Entry 5MQC (X-ray diffraction, 3.40 A resolution); this record covers chains A and C of the 3 polymer chains in the assembly.

[Chain A]
Name: VP1
Source organism: Black queen cell virus
UniProtKB: Q9J7C2 (Q9J7C2_9VIRU); residues 1-280 here correspond to UniProt positions 574-853 (UniProt number = residue number + 573)
Chain sequence (280 residues; each row starts with the number of its first residue):
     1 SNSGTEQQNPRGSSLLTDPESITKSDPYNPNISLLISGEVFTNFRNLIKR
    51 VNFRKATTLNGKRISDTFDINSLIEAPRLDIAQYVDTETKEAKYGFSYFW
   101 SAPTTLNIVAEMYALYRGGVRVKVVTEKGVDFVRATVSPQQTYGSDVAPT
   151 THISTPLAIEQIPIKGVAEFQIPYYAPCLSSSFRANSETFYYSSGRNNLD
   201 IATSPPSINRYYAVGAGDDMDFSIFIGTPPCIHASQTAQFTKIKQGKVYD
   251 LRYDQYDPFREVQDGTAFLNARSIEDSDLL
Construct notes: conflict S207 (Thr780 in Q9J7C2), I208 (Val781 in Q9J7C2)
From the paper describing this entry:
  - catalytic residues: D218 to M220 (proposed by the authors, not directly observed)

[Chain C]
Name: VP3
Source organism: Black queen cell virus
UniProtKB: Q9J7C2 (Q9J7C2_9VIRU); residues 1-267 here correspond to UniProt positions 307-573 (UniProt number = residue number + 306)
Chain sequence (267 residues; row label = number of the first residue in the row):
     1 SKPLLPIANPTVLRPANTFAITDTNDMSHSLALSNDTNVPFVKALDGSGL
    51 DEMSFDYLKKIPQFIQSKFFTTTTKPQEVLFQTKVMPHYFVPGGDVTVAM
   101 DKDITRTIWQPSHLAYITSMFKYWTGSLVYTFKFVKTDYHSGRVEVSFHP
   151 FSDYTTGTYSDYTYRIIVDLREKSEFSVTIPFISPVPYKRISRPDWDKPY
   201 SKYAHASTGTLVLKALTSLKATNTVVSNSVEILIEVNAGDDFNVIAPIEN
   251 IFFPFSLSPGRKGMVAQ
Unresolved in the structure: 261-267
Construct notes: conflict A8 (Thr314 in Q9J7C2), G93 (Ala399 in Q9J7C2), I104 (Lys410 in Q9J7C2), V146 (Ile452 in Q9J7C2), T156 (Ala462 in Q9J7C2), G157 (Asn463 in Q9J7C2), T158 (Ser464 in Q9J7C2)

[Interface between chain A and chain C]
Residue-residue contacts (204; chain A residue first):
  N2(A) - I166(C)
  N2(A) - F176(C)
  N2(A) - S177(C)  hydrogen bond (backbone-backbone)
  N2(A) - V178(C)
  S3(A) - V168(C)
  S3(A) - K173(C)  hydrogen bond
  S3(A) - E175(C)
  S3(A) - F176(C)
  G4(A) - K173(C)
  G4(A) - S174(C)  hydrogen bond (backbone-backbone)
  G4(A) - E175(C)  hydrogen bond (backbone-backbone)
  T5(A) - E172(C)
  T5(A) - S174(C)
  Q7(A) - E175(C)
  Q8(A) - E175(C)  hydrogen bond (backbone-side chain)
  N9(A) - V129(C)
  N9(A) - T131(C)  hydrogen bond
  N9(A) - S177(C)
  N9(A) - N237(C)
  R11(A) - Y57(C)  hydrogen bond
  R11(A) - I61(C)
  S14(A) - K60(C)
  S14(A) - N237(C)  hydrogen bond
  L15(A) - Y57(C)  hydrophobic
  L15(A) - K60(C)
  D18(A) - K60(C)  salt bridge
  D18(A) - T179(C)
  D18(A) - G239(C)
  D18(A) - D240(C)  hydrogen bond (side chain-backbone)
  P19(A) - V129(C)
  P19(A) - S177(C)
  P19(A) - T179(C)  hydrogen bond (backbone-side chain)
  E20(A) - V178(C)
  E20(A) - T179(C)  hydrogen bond (backbone-backbone)
  S21(A) - T179(C)
  S21(A) - P181(C)
  I22(A) - V146(C)
  I22(A) - Y164(C)
  I22(A) - T179(C)  hydrogen bond (backbone-backbone)
  I22(A) - I180(C)  hydrophobic
  I22(A) - P181(C)
  T23(A) - Y164(C)
  P27(A) - P181(C)
  Y28(A) - S127(C)
  Y28(A) - D240(C)
  Y28(A) - D241(C)
  N29(A) - F182(C)  hydrogen bond (side chain-backbone)
  N29(A) - D241(C)  hydrogen bond (backbone-side chain)
  N31(A) - N243(C)  hydrogen bond
  I32(A) - P187(C)  hydrophobic
  I32(A) - Y188(C)
  S33(A) - Y188(C)  hydrogen bond (backbone-side chain)
  S33(A) - N243(C)
  S33(A) - I245(C)
  I36(A) - P187(C)  hydrophobic
  I36(A) - Y188(C)  hydrophobic
  S37(A) - I245(C)
  E39(A) - P247(C)
  F41(A) - F55(C)  hydrophobic
  F41(A) - F121(C)  hydrophobic
  F41(A) - V244(C)
  T42(A) - S54(C)
  T42(A) - F55(C)  hydrogen bond (backbone-backbone)
  N43(A) - D51(C)  hydrogen bond
  N43(A) - M53(C)
  N43(A) - S54(C)  hydrogen bond (side chain-backbone)
  F44(A) - M53(C)  hydrogen bond (backbone-backbone)
  F44(A) - L58(C)  hydrophobic
  F44(A) - I117(C)  hydrophobic
  F44(A) - M120(C)  hydrophobic
  R45(A) - F41(C)
  R45(A) - D51(C)  salt bridge
  R45(A) - M53(C)
  N46(A) - T22(C)  hydrogen bond (backbone-side chain)
  L47(A) - T22(C)
  L47(A) - F121(C)  hydrophobic
  K49(A) - T22(C)
  R50(A) - F19(C)
  R50(A) - A20(C)  hydrogen bond (side chain-backbone)
  R50(A) - P247(C)  hydrogen bond (side chain-backbone)
  V51(A) - F19(C)  hydrogen bond (backbone-backbone)
  E75(A) - S256(C)
  A76(A) - P254(C)
  A76(A) - F255(C)  hydrophobic
  A76(A) - S256(C)  hydrogen bond (backbone-side chain)
  P77(A) - F255(C)
  P77(A) - S256(C)  hydrogen bond (backbone-backbone)
  R78(A) - S256(C)  hydrogen bond
  R78(A) - L257(C)  hydrogen bond (side chain-backbone)
  R78(A) - S258(C)  hydrogen bond
  R78(A) - P259(C)
  L79(A) - F255(C)  hydrophobic
  I81(A) - V98(C)  hydrophobic
  I81(A) - A99(C)
  Y94(A) - M100(C)  hydrophobic
  Y94(A) - D101(C)  hydrogen bond
  Y94(A) - R106(C)
  F96(A) - M100(C)  hydrophobic
  F96(A) - R106(C)
  Y98(A) - F253(C)
  Y98(A) - P254(C)  hydrogen bond (side chain-backbone)
  Y98(A) - F255(C)
  P103(A) - P254(C)
  I108(A) - Y116(C)  hydrogen bond (backbone-side chain)
  I108(A) - M120(C)  hydrophobic
  I108(A) - N250(C)
  E111(A) - S256(C)
  M112(A) - H113(C)
  M112(A) - Y116(C)  hydrophobic
  M112(A) - I117(C)  hydrophobic
  Y113(A) - E52(C)  hydrogen bond (side chain-backbone)
  Y113(A) - M53(C)
  Y113(A) - L58(C)
  R117(A) - V39(C)
  R117(A) - P40(C)  hydrogen bond (side chain-backbone)
  R117(A) - F41(C)
  R117(A) - V42(C)
  R117(A) - L45(C)
  R121(A) - D26(C)  salt bridge
  K123(A) - F19(C)
  K123(A) - D26(C)  salt bridge
  K123(A) - S28(C)  hydrogen bond
  A135(A) - L31(C)
  P156(A) - L31(C)
  A158(A) - H29(C)
  A158(A) - L31(C)  hydrophobic
  I159(A) - H29(C)  hydrogen bond (backbone-side chain)
  E160(A) - H29(C)  salt bridge
  K165(A) - P15(C)
  G166(A) - P15(C)
  V167(A) - P15(C)
  V167(A) - A16(C)  hydrophobic
  E169(A) - A16(C)
  E169(A) - N17(C)  hydrogen bond (side chain-backbone)
  E169(A) - M27(C)  hydrogen bond (side chain-backbone)
  E169(A) - S28(C)  hydrogen bond (side chain-backbone)
  E169(A) - H29(C)  hydrogen bond (backbone-backbone)
  F170(A) - S28(C)
  F170(A) - H29(C)
  Q171(A) - S28(C)
  Q171(A) - H29(C)  hydrogen bond (backbone-backbone)
  Q171(A) - S30(C)
  Q171(A) - L31(C)  hydrogen bond (backbone-backbone)
  I172(A) - L31(C)  hydrophobic
  P173(A) - L31(C)
  P173(A) - A32(C)  hydrophobic
  Y175(A) - A32(C)
  Y175(A) - L33(C)  hydrogen bond (side chain-backbone)
  L179(A) - L45(C)  hydrophobic
  D218(A) - N38(C)
  D219(A) - N38(C)
  D219(A) - V39(C)  hydrogen bond (side chain-backbone)
  D221(A) - F41(C)
  D221(A) - L45(C)
  D221(A) - M53(C)
  F222(A) - E52(C)
  F222(A) - M53(C)
  S223(A) - L45(C)
  S223(A) - D46(C)
  S223(A) - E52(C)
  F225(A) - H113(C)
  T228(A) - H113(C)
  P229(A) - Q110(C)
  P229(A) - Y116(C)
  P229(A) - P254(C)  hydrophobic
  P230(A) - Q110(C)
  P230(A) - P254(C)
  P230(A) - F255(C)  hydrogen bond (backbone-backbone)
  C231(A) - I108(C)
  C231(A) - Q110(C)  hydrogen bond (backbone-side chain)
  C231(A) - P111(C)  hydrophobic
  C231(A) - Y116(C)  hydrophobic
  C231(A) - F253(C)
  C231(A) - F255(C)
  I232(A) - F252(C)
  I232(A) - F253(C)  hydrogen bond (backbone-backbone)
  H233(A) - F90(C)
  H233(A) - W109(C)  hydrogen bond (side chain-backbone)
  H233(A) - R193(C)  hydrogen bond
  H233(A) - I251(C)
  H233(A) - F252(C)
  A234(A) - N250(C)
  A234(A) - I251(C)  hydrogen bond (backbone-backbone)
  A234(A) - F253(C)  hydrophobic
  S235(A) - R193(C)
  Q236(A) - I108(C)
  T237(A) - F253(C)
  D250(A) - R106(C)  salt bridge
  L251(A) - F253(C)  hydrophobic
  R272(A) - A99(C)  hydrogen bond (side chain-backbone)
  R272(A) - M100(C)
  I274(A) - L257(C)
  I274(A) - S258(C)  hydrogen bond (backbone-backbone)
  E275(A) - S258(C)
  E275(A) - G260(C)
  D276(A) - L257(C)
  D276(A) - S258(C)  hydrogen bond (backbone-backbone)
  D276(A) - G260(C)  hydrogen bond (side chain-backbone)
  D278(A) - T97(C)
  D278(A) - V98(C)
  L279(A) - V96(C)  hydrophobic
  L279(A) - T97(C)
  L279(A) - L257(C)  hydrophobic
  L280(A) - T97(C)  hydrogen bond (backbone-backbone)
Other interface residues (no listed pair), chain A (106 interface residues in all): S1, E6, L16, F53, N107, V137, L157, I164, Y174, L199, A213, I224, S273, S277
Other interface residues (no listed pair), chain C (96 interface residues in all): L13, T37, D56, P62, I104, F148, R165, E235, A246

[In short]
106 residues of chain A and 96 residues of chain C are in contact, with 55 hydrogen bonds and 6 salt bridges.
Polar pairs include D18(A)-K60(C), R45(A)-D51(C) and R121(A)-D26(C). From the paper: the catalytic residue
D218(A).
Chain A is VP1 and chain C is VP3, both from Black queen cell virus; the structure, Structure of black queen
cell virus, was determined by X-ray diffraction.
